Entry 5OR2 (X-ray diffraction, 2.50 A resolution); this record covers chains A and B.

Chain A:
Protein: Abscisic acid receptor PYR1
From: Arabidopsis thaliana
UniProt: O49686 (PYR1_ARATH); residues 3-191 here = UniProt positions 3-191
Amino-acid sequence (193 residues; numbered -1 to 191; the number before each row is that of its first residue; numbers below 1 keep their minus sign (Gly-1 is residue -1)):
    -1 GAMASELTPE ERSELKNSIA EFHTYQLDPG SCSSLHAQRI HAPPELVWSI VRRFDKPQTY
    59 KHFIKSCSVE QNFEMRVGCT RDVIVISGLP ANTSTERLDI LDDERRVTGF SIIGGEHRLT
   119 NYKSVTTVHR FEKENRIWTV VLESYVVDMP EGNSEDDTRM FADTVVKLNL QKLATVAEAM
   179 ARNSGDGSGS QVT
Disordered / not traced: -1 to 0, 69-70, 182-191
Sequence notes: expression tag (-1 to 2)
Small-molecule neighbours: A4H ((2Z,4E)-3-cyclopropyl-5-[(1S)-2,6,6-trimethyl-1-oxidanyl-4-oxidanylidene-cyclohex-2-en-1-yl]penta-2,4-dienoic acid): Lys59, Phe61, Val83, Leu87, Pro88, Ala89, Thr91, Ser92, Glu94, Phe108, Ile110, His115, Leu117, Tyr120, Glu141, Phe159, Ala160, Val163, Val164, Asn167
UniProt features mapped onto this chain:
  - motif: Ser85 to Ala89 (Gate loop), His115 to Leu117 (Latch loop)
  - binding site (abscisate): Lys59, Ala89 to Glu94, Arg116 to Ser122, Glu141
  - site (Involved in interactions with PP2Cs): Pro88, Ser152
  - modified residue: Thr78 (Phosphothreonine)

Chain B:
Protein: Protein phosphatase 2C 16
From: Arabidopsis thaliana
Notes: EC 3.1.3.16
UniProt: Q9CAJ0 (P2C16_ARATH); residues 178-511 here = UniProt positions 178-511
Amino-acid sequence (337 residues; numbered 175 to 511; the number before each row is that of its first residue):
   175 GAMGRSVYEL DCIPLWGTVS IQGNRSEMED AFAVSPHFLK LPIKMLMGDH EGMSPSLTHL
   235 TGHFFGVYDG HGGHKVADYC RDRLHFALAE EIERIKDELC KRNTGEGRQV QWDKVFTSCF
   295 LTVDGEIEGK IGRAVVGSSD KVLEAVASET VGSTAVVALV CSSHIVVSNC GDSRAVLFRG
   355 KEAMPLSVDH KPDREDEYAR IENAGGKVIQ WQGARVFGVL AMSRSIGDRY LKPYVIPEPE
   415 VTFMPRSRED ECLILASDGL WDVMNNQEVC EIARRRILMW HKKNGAPPLA ERGKGIDPAC
   475 QAAADYLSML ALQKGSKDNI SIIVIDLKAQ RKFKTRT
Disordered / not traced: 175-184, 222-231, 271-282, 462-465, 506-511
Sequence notes: expression tag (175-177)
Metal / ion sites: Mn2+ site 1: Asp243, Asp432, Asp492; Mn2+ site 2: Asp243, Gly244; Mn2+ site 3: Asp346, Asp432
UniProt features mapped onto this chain:
  - binding site (Mn(2+)): Asp243, Gly244, Asp432, Asp492
  - site: Trp385 (Lock)

How chain A and chain B interact:
Contacting residue pairs (39):
  His60(A) with Ser322(B); Glu323(B); Thr324(B), hydrogen bond (backbone-side chain)
  Phe61(A) with Thr324(B); Tyr404(B)
  Lys63(A) with Ser200(B), hydrogen bond; Glu201(B), salt bridge
  Ile84(A) with Gly246(B); Thr324(B)
  Ser85(A) with Glu203(B), hydrogen bond; His245(B); Gly246(B), hydrogen bond (side chain-backbone); Gly247(B)
  Gly86(A) with Arg389(B), hydrogen bond (backbone-side chain); Val393(B)
  Leu87(A) with Arg389(B); Val393(B), hydrophobic
  Pro88(A) with Trp385(B); Gln386(B), hydrogen bond (backbone-side chain); Arg389(B); Gly392(B); Val393(B)
  Arg116(A) with Trp385(B)
  Leu117(A) with Trp385(B), hydrophobic
  Pro148(A) with Trp385(B), hydrophobic
  Asn151(A) with Ile383(B); Gln384(B), hydrogen bond (side chain-backbone)
  Asp155(A) with Ile383(B); Trp385(B)
  Thr156(A) with Trp385(B)
  Met158(A) with Lys381(B); Ile383(B), hydrophobic; Phe391(B), hydrophobic
  Phe159(A) with Trp385(B), hydrophobic; Phe391(B); Gly392(B)
  Thr162(A) with Phe391(B)
  Leu166(A) with Thr324(B); Tyr404(B), hydrophobic

In short:
The interface between chain A and chain B involves 18 residues on one side and 19 on the other, with 7
hydrogen bonds and 1 salt bridge. Among the polar pairs are Lys63(A)-Glu201(B), His60(A)-Thr324(B) and
Lys63(A)-Ser200(B). Ligands of chain A: compound A4H.
Here chain A is Abscisic acid receptor PYR1 and chain B is Protein phosphatase 2C 16, both from Arabidopsis
thaliana. Entry 5OR2 (Crystal structures of PYR1/HAB1 in complex with synthetic analogues of Abscisic Acid)
was determined by X-ray diffraction (same publication as 5OR6).
